PDB entry 6WYV | electron microscopy, 2.75 A resolution | chains I and C of the 8 polymer chains in the assembly

Chain I:
Molecule: 23S ribosomal RNA
Source organism: Escherichia coli
Sequence (2904 nucleotides; numbered 1 to 2904; the number before each row is that of its first residue):
     1 GGUUAAGCGA CUAAGCGUAC ACGGUGGAUG CCCUGGCAGU CAGAGGCGAU GAAGGACGUG
    61 CUAAUCUGCG AUAAGCGUCG GUAAGGUGAU AUGAACCGUU AUAACCGGCG AUUUCCGAAU
   121 GGGGAAACCC AGUGUGUUUC GACACACUAU CAUUAACUGA AUCCAUAGGU UAAUGAGGCG
   181 AACCGGGGGA ACUGAAACAU CUAAGUACCC CGAGGAAAAG AAAUCAACCG AGAUUCCCCC
   241 AGUAGCGGCG AGCGAACGGG GAGCAGCCCA GAGCCUGAAU CAGUGUGUGU GUUAGUGGAA
   301 GCGUCUGGAA AGGCGCGCGA UACAGGGUGA CAGCCCCGUA CACAAAAAUG CACAUGCUGU
   361 GAGCUCGAUG AGUAGGGCGG GACACGUGGU AUCCUGUCUG AAUAUGGGGG GACCAUCCUC
   421 CAAGGCUAAA UACUCCUGAC UGACCGAUAG UGAACCAGUA CCGUGAGGGA AAGGCGAAAA
   481 GAACCCCGGC GAGGGGAGUG AAAAAGAACC UGAAACCGUG UACGUACAAG CAGUGGGAGC
   541 ACGCUUAGGC GUGUGACUGC GUACCUUUUG UAUAAUGGGU CAGCGACUUA UAUUCUGUAG
   601 CAAGGUUAAC CGAAUAGGGG AGCCGAAGGG AAACCGAGUC UUAACUGGGC GUUAAGUUGC
   661 AGGGUAUAGA CCCGAAACCC GGUGAUCUAG CCAUGGGCAG GUUGAAGGUU GGGUAACACU
   721 AACUGGAGGA CCGAACCGAC UAAUGUUGAA AAAUUAGCGG AUGACUUGUG GCUGGGGGUG
   781 AAAGGCCAAU CAAACCGGGA GAUAGCUGGU UCUCCCCGAA AGCUAUUUAG GUAGCGCCUC
   841 GUGAAUUCAU CUCCGGGGGU AGAGCACUGU UUCGGCAAGG GGGUCAUCCC GACUUACCAA
   901 CCCGAUGCAA ACUGCGAAUA CCGGAGAAUG UUAUCACGGG AGACACACGG CGGGUGCUAA
   961 CGUCCGUCGU GAAGAGGGAA ACAACCCAGA CCGCCAGCUA AGGUCCCAAA GUCAUGGUUA
  1021 AGUGGGAAAC GAUGUGGGAA GGCCCAGACA GCCAGGAUGU UGGCUUAGAA GCAGCCAUCA
  1081 UUUAAAGAAA GCGUAAUAGC UCACUGGUCG AGUCGGCCUG CGCGGAAGAU GUAACGGGGC
  1141 UAAACCAUGC ACCGAAGCUG CGGCAGCGAC GCUUAUGCGU UGUUGGGUAG GGGAGCGUUC
  1201 UGUAAGCCUG CGAAGGUGUG CUGUGAGGCA UGCUGGAGGU AUCAGAAGUG CGAAUGCUGA
  1261 CAUAAGUAAC GAUAAAGCGG GUGAAAAGCC CGCUCGCCGG AAGACCAAGG GUUCCUGUCC
  1321 AACGUUAAUC GGGGCAGGGU GAGUCGACCC CUAAGGCGAG GCCGAAAGGC GUAGUCGAUG
  1381 GGAAACAGGU UAAUAUUCCU GUACUUGGUG UUACUGCGAA GGGGGGACGG AGAAGGCUAU
  1441 GUUGGCCGGG CGACGGUUGU CCCGGUUUAA GCGUGUAGGC UGGUUUUCCA GGCAAAUCCG
  1501 GAAAAUCAAG GCUGAGGCGU GAUGACGAGG CACUACGGUG CUGAAGCAAC AAAUGCCCUG
  1561 CUUCCAGGAA AAGCCUCUAA GCAUCAGGUA ACAUCAAAUC GUACCCCAAA CCGACACAGG
  1621 UGGUCAGGUA GAGAAUACCA AGGCGCUUGA GAGAACUCGG GUGAAGGAAC UAGGCAAAAU
  1681 GGUGCCGUAA CUUCGGGAGA AGGCACGCUG AUAUGUAGGU GAGGUCCCUC GCGGAUGGAG
  1741 CUGAAAUCAG UCGAAGAUAC CAGCUGGCUG CAACUGUUUA UUAAAAACAC AGCACUGUGC
  1801 AAACACGAAA GUGGACGUAU ACGGUGUGAC GCCUGCCCGG UGCCGGAAGG UUAAUUGAUG
  1861 GGGUUAGCGC AAGCGAAGCU CUUGAUCGAA GCCCCGGUAA ACGGCGGCCG UAACXAUAAC
  1921 GGUCCUAAGG UAGCGAAAUU CCUUGUCGGG UAAGUUCCGA CXUGCACGAA UGGCGUAAUG
  1981 AUGGCCAGGC UGUCUCCACC CGAGACUCAG UGAAAUUGAA CUCGCUGUGA AGAUGCAGUG
  2041 UACCCGCGGC AAGACGGAAA GACCCCGUXA ACCUUUACUA UAGCUUGACA CUGAACAUUG
  2101 AGCCUUGAUG UGUAGGAUAG GUGGGAGGCU UUGAAGUGUG GACGCCAGUC UGCAUGGAGC
  2161 CGACCUUGAA AUACCACCCU UUAAUGUUUG AUGUUCUAAC GUUGACCCGU AAUCCGGGUU
  2221 GCGGACAGUG UCUGGUGGGU AGUUUGACUG GGGCGGUCUC CUCCUAAAGA GUAACGGAGG
  2281 AGCACGAAGG UUGGCUAAUC CUGGUCGGAC AUCAGGAGGU UAGUGCAAUG GCAUAAGCCA
  2341 GCUUGACUGC GAGCGUGACG GCGCGAGCAG GUGCGAAAGC AGGUCAUAGU GAUCCGGUGG
  2401 UUCUGAAUGG AAGGGCCAUC GCUCAACGGA UAAAAGGUAC UCCGGGGAUA ACAGGCUGAU
  2461 ACCGCCCAAG AGUUCAUAUC GACGGCGGUG UUUGGCACCU CGAUGUCGGC UCAUCACAUC
  2521 CUGGGGCUGA AGUAGGUCCC AAGGGUAUGG CUGUUCGCCA UUUAAAGUGG UACGCGAGCU
  2581 GGGUUUAGAA CGUCGUGAGA CAGUUCGGUC CCUAUCUGCC GUGGGCGCUG GAGAACUGAG
  2641 GGGGGCUGCU CCUAGUACGA GAGGACCGGA GUGGACGCAU CACUGGUGUU CGGGUUGUCA
  2701 UGCCAAUGGC ACUGCCCGGU AGCUAAAUGC GGAAGAGAUA AGUGCUGAAA GCAUCUAAGC
  2761 ACGAAACUUG CCCCGAGAUG AGUUCUCCCU GACCCUUUAA GGGUCCUGAA GGAACGUUGA
  2821 AGACGACGAC GUUGAUAGGC CGGGUGUGUA AGCGCAGCGA UGCGUUGAGC UAACCGGUAC
  2881 UAAUGAACCG UGAGGCUUAA CCUU
Not modelled in the structure: 886-891, 2030
Modified / non-standard residues: 1MG (1N-methylguanosine-5'-monophosphate) at position 745, PSU (pseudouridine-5'-monophosphate) at position 746, 5MU (5-methyluridine 5'-monophosphate) at position 747, PSU (pseudouridine-5'-monophosphate) at position 955, 6MZ (N6-methyladenosine-5'-monophosphate) at position 1618, 2MG (2N-methylguanosine-5'-monophosphate) at position 1835, PSU (pseudouridine-5'-monophosphate) at position 1911, 3TD ((1S)-1,4-anhydro-1-(3-methyl-2,4-dioxo-1,2,3,4-tetrahydropyrimidin-5-yl)-5-O-phosphono-D-ribitol) at position 1915, PSU (pseudouridine-5'-monophosphate) at position 1917, 5MU (5-methyluridine 5'-monophosphate) at position 1939, 5MC (5-methylcytidine-5'-monophosphate) at position 1962, G7M (N7-methyl-guanosine-5'-monophosphate) at position 2069, OMG (o2'-methylguanosine-5'-monophosphate) at position 2251, 2MG (2N-methylguanosine-5'-monophosphate) at position 2445, PSU (pseudouridine-5'-monophosphate) at position 2457, OMC (o2'-methylycytidine-5'-monophosphate) at position 2498, 2MA (2-methyladenosine-5'-monophosphate) at position 2503, PSU (pseudouridine-5'-monophosphate) at position 2504, OMU (o2'-methyluridine 5'-monophosphate) at position 2552, PSU (pseudouridine-5'-monophosphate) at position 2580, PSU (pseudouridine-5'-monophosphate) at position 2605
Covalent attachments: covalent link PSU_1911/A1918
Residues lining bound ligands: O7S ((3R,4R,5E,10E,12E,14S,16R,26aR)-16-fluoro-14-hydroxy-12-methyl-3-(propan-2-yl)-4-(prop-2-en-1-yl)-3,4,8,9,14,15,16,17,24,25,26,26a-dodecahydro-1H,7H,22H-21,18-(azeno)pyrrolo[2,1-c][1,8,4,19]dioxadiazacyclotetracosine-1,7,22-trione): G2061, A2062, C2063, A2451, C2452, 2MA_2503, PSU_2504, G2505, U2506, U2585, U2586

Chain C:
Name: Virginiamycin S1
Source organism: Streptomyces virginiae
Sequence (7 residues; row label = number of the first residue in the row):
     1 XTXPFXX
Modified / non-standard residues: MHW (3-hydroxypicolinic acid) at position 1, DBB (D-alpha-aminobutyric acid) at position 3, MHV (4-oxo-L-pipecolic acid) at position 6, 004 ((2S)-amino(phenyl)ethanoic acid) at position 7; Phe-5 (N-methylphenylalanine; MEA)
Covalent attachments: covalent link Thr-2/004_7

How chain I and chain C interact:
Residue-residue contacts (13):
  U1782(I) / Thr-2(C)  base contact
  U1782(I) / 004_7(C)  hydrogen bond to the base
  A2058(I) / Phe-5(C)  base contact
  A2062(I) / MHW_1(C)  hydrogen bond to the base
  A2062(I) / Thr-2(C)  base contact
  A2062(I) / DBB_3(C)  hydrogen bond to the base
  G2505(I) / Pro-4(C)  base contact
  U2585(I) / DBB_3(C)  base contact
  U2586(I) / Thr-2(C)  hydrogen bond to the base
  U2586(I) / DBB_3(C)  base contact
  U2609(I) / 004_7(C)  base contact
  C2610(I) / Pro-4(C)  base contact
  C2610(I) / 004_7(C)  sugar contact
Other interface residues (no listed pair), chain I (10 interface residues in all): A2059, C2611
Other interface residues (no listed pair), chain C (7 interface residues in all): MHV_6

Overview:
The interface between chain I and chain C involves 10 residues on one side and 7 on the other; the contacts
include 4 hydrogen bonds. Among the polar pairs are U1782(I)/004_7(C), A2062(I)/MHW_1(C) and
A2062(I)/DBB_3(C). Bound to chain I: compound O7S.
Chain I is 23S ribosomal RNA (Escherichia coli) and chain C is Virginiamycin S1 (Streptomyces virginiae); the
structure, E. coli 50S ribosome bound to compounds 47 and VS1, was determined by electron microscopy together
with 6PC5, 6PC6, 6PC7, 6PC8, 6PCH, 6PCQ and 3 further entries from the same study.
